PDB entry 7E97 | X-ray diffraction, 2.70 A resolution | chains B and D of the 4 polymer chains in the assembly

[Chain B]
Name: Extracellular giant hemoglobin major globin subunit A2
Organism: Oligobrachia mashikoi
UniProt: Q7M413 (GLBA2_OLIMA); residues 1-142 here correspond to UniProt positions 17-158 (UniProt number = residue number + 16)
Amino-acid sequence (142 residues; each row starts with the number of its first residue):
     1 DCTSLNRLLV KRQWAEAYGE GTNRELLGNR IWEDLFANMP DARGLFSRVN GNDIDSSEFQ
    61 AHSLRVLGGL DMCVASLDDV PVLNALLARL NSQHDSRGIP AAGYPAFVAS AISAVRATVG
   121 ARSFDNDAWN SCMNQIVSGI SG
Disulfides: Cys2-Cys132
Metal / ion sites: heme Fe: His94 (together with oxygen molecule)
Residues lining bound ligands:
  - heme (HEM): Leu45, Phe46, Arg48, Val49, His62, Arg65, Val66, Gly69, Leu70, Leu90, His94, Arg97, Ile99, Gly103, Tyr104, Phe107, Ile136, Val137, Ile140
  - heme / oxygen molecule: Trp32, Leu45, Phe46, Arg48, Val49, His62, Arg65, Val66, Gly69, Leu70, Leu90, His94, Arg97, Ile99, Gly103, Tyr104, Phe107, Ile136, Val137, Ile140
  - oxygen molecule (OXY): Trp32, Phe46, His62, Val66, His94
Curated features (UniProtKB/Swiss-Prot):
  - binding site (hydrogen sulfide): Cys73
  - binding site (heme b): His94

[Chain D]
Name: Giant hemoglobin B1b globin chain
Organism: Oligobrachia mashikoi
UniProt: B1Q3G1 (B1Q3G1_OLIMA); residue numbers follow UniProt; this construct covers 1-145
Amino-acid sequence (145 residues; row label = number of the first residue in the row):
     1 ECCSRGDAEV VISEWDQVFN AAMAGSSESA IGVAIFDVFF TSSGVSPSMF PGGGDSSSAE
    61 FLAQVSRVIS GADIAINSLT NRATCDSLLS HLNAQHKAIS GVTGAAVTHL SEAISSVVAQ
   121 VLPSAHIDAW GYCMAYIAAG IGAGL
Disulfides: Cys3-Cys133
Metal / ion sites: heme Fe: His96 (together with oxygen molecule)
Residues lining bound ligands:
  - heme (HEM): Phe39, Val45, Met49, Phe50, Pro51, Gln64, Arg67, Val68, Gly71, Ala72, Leu92, Gln95, His96, Ile99, Gly101, Val102, Ala106, Val107, Leu110, Ser111, Ile114, Ile141
  - heme / oxygen molecule: Phe36, Phe39, Val45, Met49, Phe50, Pro51, Gln64, Arg67, Val68, Gly71, Ala72, Leu92, Gln95, His96, Ile99, Gly101, Val102, Ala106, Val107, Leu110, Ser111, Ile114, Ile141
  - oxygen molecule (OXY): Phe36, Phe50, Gln64, Val68, His96, Leu110

[Interface between chain B and chain D]
Pairs across the interface - 13 pairs, chain B then chain D:
  Leu5(B) with Ala34(D), hydrophobic; Val117(D), hydrophobic; Gln120(D); Val121(D), hydrophobic
  Leu8(B) with Ile31(D), hydrophobic
  Leu9(B) with Gln120(D); Val121(D); Pro123(D)
  Arg12(B) with Gln17(D); Val121(D), hydrogen bond (side chain-backbone); Leu122(D)
  Ser123(B) with Pro123(D), hydrogen bond (side chain-backbone); Ser124(D)
Other interface residues (no listed pair), chain B (6 interface residues in all): Asp78
Other interface residues (no listed pair), chain D (11 interface residues in all): Ser27, Ala30

[In short]
6 residues of chain B face 11 of chain D across their interface; the contacts include 2 hydrogen bonds. Polar
contacts include Arg12(B)-Val121(D) and Ser123(B)-Pro123(D). Chain B binds heme, oxygen molecule and heme /
oxygen molecule.
Here chain B is Extracellular giant hemoglobin major globin subunit A2 and chain D is Giant hemoglobin B1b
globin chain, both from Oligobrachia mashikoi. Entry 7E97 (Oxy-deoxy intermediate of 400 kDa giant hemoglobin
at 58% oxygen saturation) was determined by X-ray diffraction (same publication as 7E96, 7E98 and 7E99).
